PDB entry 8THC | electron microscopy, 3.67 A resolution | chains F and G of the 8 polymer chains in the assembly

[Chain F (and G)]
Name: Proliferating cell nuclear antigen
Source organism: Saccharomyces cerevisiae
Notes: chain G of this document is another copy of the same molecule, construct and numbering; everything in this record applies to it too
Reference sequence: A0A6B7JGY6 (A0A6B7JGY6_YEASX); residues 1-258 here = UniProt positions 1-258
Sequence (260 residues; row label = number of the first residue in the row; numbers below 1 keep their minus sign (Ala-1 is residue -1)):
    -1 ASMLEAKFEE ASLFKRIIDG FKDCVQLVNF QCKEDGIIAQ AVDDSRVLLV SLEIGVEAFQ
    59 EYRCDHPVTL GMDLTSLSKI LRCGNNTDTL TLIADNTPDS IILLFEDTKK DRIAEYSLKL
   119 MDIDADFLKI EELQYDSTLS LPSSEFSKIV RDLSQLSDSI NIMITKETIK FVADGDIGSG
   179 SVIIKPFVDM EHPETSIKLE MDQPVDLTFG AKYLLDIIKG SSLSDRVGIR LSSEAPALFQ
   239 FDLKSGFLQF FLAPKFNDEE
Disordered / not traced: -1 to 0, 255-258 (chain G: -1 to 0, 257-258)
Construct notes: expression tag (-1 to 0)

[How chain F and chain G interact]
Contacting residue pairs - 17 pairs, chain F then chain G:
  Glu143(F) with Tyr114(G)
  Lys146(F) with Cys81(G); Tyr114(G)
  Ile147(F) with Tyr114(G), hydrogen bond (backbone-side chain)
  Arg149(F) with Arg80(G)
  Asp150(F) with Ile78(G); Tyr114(G)
  Leu154(F) with Lys117(G)
  Ile175(F) with Lys117(G)
  Ser177(F) with Ser115(G), hydrogen bond (backbone-side chain)
  Gly178(F) with Ser115(G)
  Val180(F) with Glu113(G)
  Ile181(F) with Glu113(G)
  Phe185(F) with Asp109(G)
  Glu189(F) with Lys108(G)
  His190(F) with Lys108(G)
  Thr193(F) with Arg110(G)
Interface residues without a listed pair, chain F (18 interface residues in all): Gln153, Gly176, Ser179
Interface residues without a listed pair, chain G (13 interface residues in all): Lys77, Ser98, Lys107

[In short]
Chain F and chain G form an interface of 18 and 13 residues respectively, with 2 hydrogen bonds. Polar pairs
include Ile147(F)-Tyr114(G) and Ser177(F)-Ser115(G).
Chain F and chain G are both Proliferating cell nuclear antigen (Saccharomyces cerevisiae); the structure,
Structure of the Saccharomyces cerevisiae clamp unloader Elg1-RFC bound to a cracked PCNA, was determined by
electron microscopy (same publication as 8THB and 8THD).
